3HH6 - chain A; structure by X-ray diffraction, 1.25 A resolution.

# Chain A
Protein: Lysozyme
Organism: Enterobacteria phage T4
Notes: EC 3.2.1.17
UniProtKB: P00720 (LYS_BPT4); numbering as in UniProt (aligned over 1-164)
Sequence (164 residues; row label = number of the first residue in the row):
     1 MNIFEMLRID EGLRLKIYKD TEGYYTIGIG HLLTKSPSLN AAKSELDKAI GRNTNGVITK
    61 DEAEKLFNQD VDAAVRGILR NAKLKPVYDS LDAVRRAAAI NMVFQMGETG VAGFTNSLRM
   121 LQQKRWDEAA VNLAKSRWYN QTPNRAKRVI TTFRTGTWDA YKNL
Disordered / not traced: 164
Differences from the reference sequence: engineered mutation T54 (Cys in P00720), A97 (Cys in P00720), A99 (Leu in P00720)
Small-molecule neighbours:
  - 2-hydroxyethyl disulfide (HED), molecule 1: F4, N68, D72, V75, R76
  - 2-hydroxyethyl disulfide (HED), molecule 2: G30, H31, L32, D70, A73, A74, V103, F104, E108
  - phenylethane (PYJ): I78, L84, V87, Y88, L91, A99, M102, V103, V111, F114, L118, L121, L133, F153
Curated features (UniProtKB/Swiss-Prot):
  - active site (Proton donor/acceptor): E11, D20
  - binding site (substrate): L32, F104, S117, N132
  - mutagenesis: E11 (E11A/F/H/M/N: Complete loss of enzymatic activity; E11N: Loss of 84% of enzymatic activity; E11Q: Complete loss of activity), D20 (D20A/N/S/T: Complete loss of enzymatic activity; D20C: Nearly no effet on specific enzymatic activity; D20E/Q: Loss of 99% of enzymatic activity), T26 (T26E: Complete loss of activity at neutral pH; covalently bound substrate; T26H: Facilitates transglycosylation more effectively than hydrolysis; covalently bound substrate), G30 (G30A: Almost complete loss of enzymatic activity; G30F: Almost complete loss of enzymatic activity. The enzyme is destabilized by 1.5 kcal/mol), S117 (S117F: 10-fold decrease in enzymatic activity; S117I: 500-fold decrease in enzymatic activity; S117V: 50-fold decrease in enzymatic activity), N132 (N132I: 5-fold decrease in enzymatic activity; N132M/F: 2-fold decrease in enzymatic activity)

# In short
Chain A binds 2-hydroxyethyl disulfide and phenylethane. UniProt lists active-site residues E11 and D20, 4
substrate-binding residues and 6 mutagenesis sites.
Chain A is Lysozyme (Enterobacteria phage T4); the structure, New azaborine compounds bind to the T4 lysozyme
L99A cavity -ethylbenzene as control, was determined by X-ray diffraction together with 3HH3, 3HH4 and 3HH5
from the same study.
